Entry 4EN3 (X-ray diffraction, 2.57 A resolution); this record covers chains C and D of the 4 polymer chains in the assembly.

# Chain C
Molecule: Antigen-presenting glycoprotein CD1d
From: Homo sapiens
UniProt: P15813 (CD1D_HUMAN); residues 3-277 here correspond to UniProt positions 21-295 (UniProt number = residue number + 18)
Chain sequence (284 residues; numbered 0 to 283; the number before each row is that of its first residue; numbering starts at 0):
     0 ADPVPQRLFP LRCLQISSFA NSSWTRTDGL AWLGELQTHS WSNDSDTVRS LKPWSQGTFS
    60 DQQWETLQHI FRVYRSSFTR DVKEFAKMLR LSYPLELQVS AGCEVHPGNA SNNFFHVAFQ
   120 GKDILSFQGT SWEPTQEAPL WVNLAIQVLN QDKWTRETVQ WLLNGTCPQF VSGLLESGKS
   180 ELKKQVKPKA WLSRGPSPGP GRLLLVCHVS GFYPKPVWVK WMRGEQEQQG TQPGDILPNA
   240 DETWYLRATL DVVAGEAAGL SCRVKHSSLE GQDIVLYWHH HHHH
Disordered / not traced: 0-7, 107-108, 198-201, 223-226, 254-256, 278-283
Disulfides: C102-C166, C206-C261
Differences from the reference sequence: expression tag (0-2, 278-283)
Small-molecule neighbours:
  - AGH (n-{(1S,2R,3S)-1-[(alpha-D-galactopyranosyloxy)methyl]-2,3-dihydroxyheptadecyl}hexacosanamide): L10, C12, L13, Q14, G28, L29, A30, H38, W40, V47, W63, L66, I69, F70, V72, Y73, S76, F77, D80, V81, F84, L90, L96, G101, F114, V116, F118, L124, W131, W140, L148, D151, W153, T154, T157, V158, L161, L162, T165, C166, F169
  - N-acetylglucosamine (NAG; 2-acetamido-2-deoxy-beta-D-glucopyranose), molecule 1: A19, N20, S22, W23
  - N-acetylglucosamine (NAG), molecule 2: W23, T24, R25, N42
Swiss-Prot annotation at these positions:
  - binding site (a D-galactosylceramide): D80, D151 to T154
  - glycosylation (N-linked (GlcNAc...) asparagine): N20, N42, N108, N163
What the authors report for this chain:
  - conformationally variable residues: K86

# Chain D
Molecule: Beta-2-microglobulin
From: Homo sapiens
UniProt: P61769 (B2MG_HUMAN); residues 1-99 here correspond to UniProt positions 21-119 (UniProt number = residue number + 20)
Chain sequence (100 residues; each row starts with the number of its first residue; numbering starts at 0):
     0 PIQRTPKIQV YSRHPAENGK SNFLNCYVSG FHPSDIEVDL LKNGERIEKV EHSDLSFSKD
    60 WSFYLLYYTE FTPTEKDEYA CRVNHVTLSQ PKIVKWDRDM
Disordered / not traced: 0
Disulfides: C25-C80
Differences from the reference sequence: expression tag (0)
Swiss-Prot annotation at these positions:
  - modified residue: Q2 (Pyrrolidone carboxylic acid)
  - glycosylation: I1 (N-linked (Glc) (glycation) isoleucine), K19 (N-linked (Glc) (glycation) lysine), K41 (N-linked (Glc) (glycation) lysine), K48 (N-linked (Glc) (glycation) lysine), K58 (N-linked (Glc) (glycation) lysine), K91 (N-linked (Glc) (glycation) lysine), K94 (N-linked (Glc) (glycation) lysine)

# Chain C / chain D interface
Pairs across the interface (60):
  L13(C) with S55(D); F56(D)
  Q14(C) with F56(D)
  I15(C) with L54(D), hydrophobic; F56(D), hydrophobic; F62(D), hydrophobic
  L29(C) with L54(D); S55(D)
  W31(C) with S55(D), hydrogen bond; Y63(D)
  Q36(C) with D53(D), hydrogen bond
  S39(C) with D53(D), hydrogen bond
  E95(C) with H31(D); P32(D); S33(D), hydrogen bond; F62(D)
  Q97(C) with H31(D), hydrogen bond; F56(D); W60(D), hydrogen bond (side chain-backbone); F62(D)
  V98(C) with F56(D)
  S99(C) with W60(D)
  H115(C) with W60(D)
  A117(C) with W60(D), hydrophobic
  Q119(C) with H31(D)
  G120(C) with R3(D), hydrogen bond (backbone-side chain); H31(D), hydrogen bond (backbone-side chain); W60(D)
  K121(C) with Q2(D)
  D122(C) with W60(D), hydrogen bond
  K188(C) with H13(D)
  W190(C) with H13(D); P14(D), hydrophobic
  S192(C) with D98(D); M99(D)
  R193(C) with D98(D)
  G194(C) with D98(D), hydrogen bond (backbone-backbone)
  V205(C) with M99(D)
  H207(C) with M99(D)
  S209(C) with R12(D), hydrogen bond (side chain-backbone)
  G210(C) with R12(D)
  D234(C) with K6(D), salt bridge; Q8(D), hydrogen bond
  L236(C) with Q8(D); Y10(D); Y26(D), hydrophobic
  P237(C) with Y10(D), hydrogen bond (backbone-side chain); Y26(D); L65(D)
  N238(C) with Y10(D); R12(D); N24(D), hydrogen bond; L65(D)
  A239(C) with L65(D); Y67(D), hydrophobic
  D240(C) with R12(D), salt bridge
  T242(C) with R12(D), hydrogen bond
  Y244(C) with Y10(D), hydrophobic; S11(D)
  R246(C) with M99(D)
Also at the interface, not in a pair above, chain C (38 interface residues in all): S17, V116, P195
Also at the interface, not in a pair above, chain D (29 interface residues in all): D34, D59, D96, R97

# In short
38 residues of chain C and 29 residues of chain D are in contact; the contacts include 15 hydrogen bonds and 2
salt bridges. Polar pairs include D234(C)-K6(D), D240(C)-R12(D) and W31(C)-S55(D). Bound to chain C:
N-acetylglucosamine and compound AGH. From UniProt: 5 D-galactosylceramide-binding residues on chain C. From
the paper: conformational variability at K86(C).
Here chain C is Antigen-presenting glycoprotein CD1d and chain D is Beta-2-microglobulin, both from Homo
sapiens. Entry 4EN3 (Crystal structure of a human Valpha24(-) NKT TCR in complex with
CD1d/alpha-galactosylceramide) was determined by X-ray diffraction.
